PDB entry 6AT9 | X-ray diffraction, 2.95 A resolution | chains A and B of the 3 polymer chains in the assembly

== Chain A ==
Name: HLA class I histocompatibility antigen, A-1 alpha chain
Source organism: Homo sapiens
UniProtKB: P30443 (1A01_HUMAN); residues 1-280 here correspond to UniProt positions 25-304 (UniProt number = residue number + 24)
Amino-acid sequence (283 residues; row label = number of the first residue in the row; numbers below 1 keep their minus sign (Met-2 is residue -2)):
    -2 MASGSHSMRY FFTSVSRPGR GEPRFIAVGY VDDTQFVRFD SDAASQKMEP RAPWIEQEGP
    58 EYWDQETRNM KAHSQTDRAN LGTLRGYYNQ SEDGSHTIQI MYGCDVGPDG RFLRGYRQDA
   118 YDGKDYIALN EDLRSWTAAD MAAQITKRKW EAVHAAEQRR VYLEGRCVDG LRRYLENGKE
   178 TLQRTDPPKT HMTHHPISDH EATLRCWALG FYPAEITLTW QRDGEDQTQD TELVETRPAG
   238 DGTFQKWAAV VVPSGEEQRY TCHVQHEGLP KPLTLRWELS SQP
Unresolved in the structure: -2 to 0, 275-280
Disulfides: Cys101-Cys164, Cys203-Cys259
Construct notes: initiating methionine (-2); expression tag (-1 to 0)

== Chain B ==
Name: Beta-2-microglobulin
Source organism: Homo sapiens
UniProtKB: P61769 (B2MG_HUMAN); residues 1-99 here correspond to UniProt positions 21-119 (UniProt number = residue number + 20)
Amino-acid sequence (100 residues; row label = number of the first residue in the row; numbering starts at 0):
     0 MIQRTPKIQV YSRHPAENGK SNFLNCYVSG FHPSDIEVDL LKNGERIEKV EHSDLSFSKD
    60 WSFYLLYYTE FTPTEKDEYA CRVNHVTLSQ PKIVKWDRDM
Disulfides: Cys25-Cys80
Construct notes: initiating methionine (0)
UniProt features mapped onto this chain:
  - modified residue: Gln2 (Pyrrolidone carboxylic acid)
  - glycosylation: Ile1 (N-linked (Glc) (glycation) isoleucine), Lys19 (N-linked (Glc) (glycation) lysine), Lys41 (N-linked (Glc) (glycation) lysine), Lys48 (N-linked (Glc) (glycation) lysine), Lys58 (N-linked (Glc) (glycation) lysine), Lys91 (N-linked (Glc) (glycation) lysine), Lys94 (N-linked (Glc) (glycation) lysine)

== Chain A / chain B interface ==
Pairs across the interface - 56 pairs, chain A then chain B:
  Phe8(A) - Ser55(B)
  Phe8(A) - Phe56(B)  hydrophobic
  Phe9(A) - Phe56(B)
  Thr10(A) - Leu54(B)
  Thr10(A) - Phe56(B)
  Thr10(A) - Phe62(B)
  Val12(A) - Ser33(B)
  Ile23(A) - Leu54(B)  hydrophobic
  Val25(A) - Asp53(B)
  Val25(A) - Leu54(B)
  Tyr27(A) - Ser55(B)
  Tyr27(A) - Tyr63(B)  hydrogen bond
  Gln32(A) - Asp53(B)  hydrogen bond
  Arg35(A) - Asp53(B)  salt bridge
  Arg48(A) - Asp53(B)  salt bridge
  Arg48(A) - Tyr67(B)
  Thr94(A) - His31(B)
  Gln96(A) - His31(B)  hydrogen bond
  Gln96(A) - Phe56(B)
  Gln96(A) - Trp60(B)  hydrogen bond (side chain-backbone)
  Gln96(A) - Phe62(B)
  Ile97(A) - Phe56(B)
  Met98(A) - Lys58(B)
  Gln115(A) - Lys58(B)  hydrogen bond
  Gln115(A) - Trp60(B)
  Asp116(A) - Trp60(B)
  Ala117(A) - Trp60(B)  hydrophobic
  Asp119(A) - His31(B)
  Gly120(A) - His31(B)  hydrogen bond (backbone-side chain)
  Gly120(A) - Trp60(B)
  Asp122(A) - Trp60(B)  hydrogen bond
  Thr190(A) - Asp98(B)  hydrogen bond
  His192(A) - Asp98(B)  salt bridge
  Arg202(A) - Asp98(B)  salt bridge
  Trp204(A) - Asp98(B)  hydrogen bond
  Trp204(A) - Met99(B)
  Val231(A) - Gln8(B)
  Glu232(A) - Lys6(B)  salt bridge
  Glu232(A) - Gln8(B)
  Glu232(A) - Tyr26(B)
  Glu232(A) - Ser28(B)  hydrogen bond
  Arg234(A) - Gln8(B)
  Arg234(A) - Tyr10(B)
  Arg234(A) - Met99(B)  hydrogen bond (side chain-backbone)
  Pro235(A) - Tyr10(B)  hydrogen bond (backbone-side chain)
  Pro235(A) - Asn24(B)
  Pro235(A) - Tyr26(B)
  Pro235(A) - Leu65(B)
  Ala236(A) - Arg12(B)
  Ala236(A) - Asn24(B)
  Gly237(A) - Arg12(B)  hydrogen bond (backbone-side chain)
  Asp238(A) - Arg12(B)
  Gln242(A) - Tyr10(B)
  Gln242(A) - Ser11(B)  hydrogen bond (side chain-backbone)
  Gln242(A) - Arg12(B)  hydrogen bond (side chain-backbone)
  Trp244(A) - Met99(B)  hydrogen bond (side chain-backbone)
Also at the interface, not in a pair above, chain A (36 interface residues in all): Ser92, Leu206, Thr233
Also at the interface, not in a pair above, chain B (29 interface residues in all): Met0, Arg3, His13, Pro14, His51, Ser52, Asp59

== Overview ==
Chain A and chain B form an interface of 36 and 29 residues respectively, with 16 hydrogen bonds and 5 salt
bridges. Polar pairs include Arg35(A)-Asp53(B), Arg48(A)-Asp53(B) and His192(A)-Asp98(B).
Chain A is HLA class I histocompatibility antigen, A-1 alpha chain and chain B is Beta-2-microglobulin, both
from Homo sapiens; the structure, Crystal structure of an anaplastic lymphoma kinase-derived neuroblastoma
tumor antigen bound to the Human Major Histocompatibility ..., was determined by X-ray diffraction (same
publication as 5VZ5 and 5TXS).
